3AZJ - chains C and J of the 10 polymer chains in the assembly; structure by X-ray diffraction, 2.89 A resolution.

[Chain C]
Protein: Histone H2A type 1-B/E
From: Homo sapiens
Reference sequence: P04908 (H2A1B_HUMAN); residues 0-129 here correspond to UniProt positions 1-130 (UniProt number = residue number + 1)
Amino-acid sequence (133 residues; each row starts with the number of its first residue; numbers below 1 keep their minus sign (Gly-3 is residue -3)):
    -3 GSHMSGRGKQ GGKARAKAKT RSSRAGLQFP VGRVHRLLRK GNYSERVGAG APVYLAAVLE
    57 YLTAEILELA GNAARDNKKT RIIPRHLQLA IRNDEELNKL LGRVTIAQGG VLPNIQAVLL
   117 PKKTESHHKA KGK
Not modelled in the structure: -3 to 10, 111-129
Construct notes: expression tag (-3 to -1)
UniProt features mapped onto this chain:
  - modified residue: Ser1 (N-acetylserine), Arg3 (Citrulline), Lys5 (N6-(2-hydroxyisobutyryl)lysine), Lys9 (N6-(2-hydroxyisobutyryl)lysine), Lys13 (N6-(beta-hydroxybutyryl)lysine), Lys36 (N6-(2-hydroxyisobutyryl)lysine), Lys74 (N6-(2-hydroxyisobutyryl)lysine), Lys75 (N6-(2-hydroxyisobutyryl)lysine), Lys95 (N6-(2-hydroxyisobutyryl)lysine), Gln104 (N5-methylglutamine), Lys118 (N6-(2-hydroxyisobutyryl)lysine), Lys119 (N6-crotonyllysine), Thr120 (Phosphothreonine), Lys125 (N6-crotonyllysine)
  - cross-link (Glycyl lysine isopeptide (Lys-Gly)): Lys13 (interchain with G-Cter in ubiquitin), Lys15 (interchain with G-Cter in ubiquitin), Lys119 (interchain with G-Cter in ubiquitin)

[Chain J]
Molecule: 146-nt DNA strand
Sequence (146 nucleotides; row label = number of the first residue in the row):
   147 ATCAATATCC ACCTGCAGAT TCTACCAAAA GTGTATTTGG AAACTGCTCC ATCAAAAGGC
   207 ATGTTCAGCT GAATTCAGCT GAACATGCCT TTTGATGGAG CAGTTTCCAA ATACACTTTT
   267 GGTAGAATCT GCAGGTGGAT ATTGAT
Not modelled in the structure: 147
Bound ions: Mn2+ site 1: DG185, DG186; Mn2+ site 2 near DG217 (its only coordinating residue here); Mn2+ site 3 near DG280 (its only coordinating residue here)

[Interface between chain C and chain J]
Contacting residue pairs (16):
  Arg11(C) - DT264(J)  hydrogen bond to the sugar
  Arg11(C) - DT265(J)  sugar contact
  Thr16(C) - DG267(J)  sugar contact
  Arg29(C) - DG268(J)  hydrogen bond to the phosphate
  Arg29(C) - DT269(J)  salt bridge to the phosphate
  Arg42(C) - DT258(J)  hydrogen bond to the sugar
  Arg42(C) - DA259(J)  phosphate contact
  Val43(C) - DT258(J)  sugar contact
  Val43(C) - DA259(J)  hydrogen bond to the phosphate
  Gly44(C) - DT258(J)  phosphate contact
  Ala45(C) - DT258(J)  hydrogen bond to the phosphate
  Lys75(C) - DC278(J)  phosphate contact
  Thr76(C) - DG277(J)  sugar contact
  Thr76(C) - DC278(J)  hydrogen bond to the phosphate
  Arg77(C) - DG277(J)  hydrogen bond to the sugar
  Arg77(C) - DC278(J)  hydrogen bond to the phosphate
Also at the interface, not in a pair above, chain C (14 interface residues in all): Ala14, Pro26, Glu41, Lys74
Also at the interface, not in a pair above, chain J (11 interface residues in all): DT263, DA279

[Summary]
14 residues of chain C face 11 of chain J across their interface; the contacts include 8 hydrogen bonds and 1
salt bridge. Among the polar pairs are Arg11(C)-DT264(J), Arg42(C)-DT258(J) and Arg77(C)-DG277(J). The Mn2+
site 1 is built by DG185(J) and DG186(J).
Chain C is Histone H2A type 1-B/E (Homo sapiens) and chain J is a 146-nt DNA strand; the structure, Crystal
Structure of Human Nucleosome Core Particle Containing H4K44Q mutation, was determined by X-ray diffraction
(same publication as 3AYW, 3AZE, 3AZF, 3AZG, 3AZH, 3AZK and 3 further entries).
